7WS4 - chains H and I of the 5 polymer chains in the assembly; structure by electron microscopy, 3.70 A resolution.

[Chain H]
Molecule: 510A5 light chain
Source organism: Homo sapiens
Sequence (108 residues; numbered 1 to 108; the number before each row is that of its first residue):
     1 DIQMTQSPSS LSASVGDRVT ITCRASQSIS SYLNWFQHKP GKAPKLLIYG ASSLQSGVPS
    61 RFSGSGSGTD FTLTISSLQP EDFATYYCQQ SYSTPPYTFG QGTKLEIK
Cystine bridges: Cys23-Cys88

[Chain I]
Molecule: 510A5 heavy chain
Source organism: Homo sapiens
Sequence (123 residues; each row starts with the number of its first residue):
     1 EVQLVESGGG LVQPGRSLRL SCAASGFTFD DYAMHWVRQA PGKGLEWVSG ISWNSDSIDY
    61 ADSVKGRFTI SRDNAKNSLY LQMNSLRAED TALYYCAKDR GYEILTPASF DYWGQGTLVT
   121 VSS
Cystine bridges: Cys22-Cys96

[How chain H and chain I interact]
Pairs across the interface (24; chain H residue first):
  Tyr32(H) - Pro107(I)  hydrophobic
  Asn34(H) - Ser109(I)  hydrogen bond
  Phe36(H) - Phe110(I)
  Phe36(H) - Trp113(I)  hydrophobic
  His38(H) - Gln39(I)
  Lys42(H) - Gln115(I)
  Ala43(H) - Gly114(I)
  Ala43(H) - Gln115(I)  hydrogen bond (backbone-side chain)
  Pro44(H) - Tyr95(I)
  Pro44(H) - Trp113(I)
  Leu46(H) - Phe110(I)
  Leu46(H) - Asp111(I)
  Tyr87(H) - Gly44(I)
  Tyr87(H) - Leu45(I)  hydrophobic
  Ser91(H) - Thr106(I)
  Ser91(H) - Pro107(I)  hydrogen bond (side chain-backbone)
  Pro96(H) - Trp47(I)
  Pro96(H) - Leu105(I)  hydrophobic
  Tyr97(H) - Trp47(I)
  Tyr97(H) - Ile104(I)  hydrogen bond (side chain-backbone)
  Tyr97(H) - Leu105(I)
  Tyr97(H) - Thr106(I)  hydrogen bond (side chain-backbone)
  Tyr97(H) - Phe110(I)  hydrophobic
  Phe99(H) - Leu45(I)
Interface residues without a listed pair, chain H (19 interface residues in all): Gly41, Lys45, Tyr49, Gln55, Gly100, Gln101
Interface residues without a listed pair, chain I (22 interface residues in all): His35, Val37, Lys43, Glu46, Arg100, Ala108, Tyr112

[Summary]
Chain H and chain I form an interface of 19 and 22 residues respectively, with 5 hydrogen bonds. Polar
contacts include Asn34(H)-Ser109(I), Ala43(H)-Gln115(I) and Ser91(H)-Pro107(I).
Here chain H is 510A5 light chain and chain I is 510A5 heavy chain, both from Homo sapiens. Entry 7WS4
(Ultrapotent SARS-CoV-2 neutralizing antibodies with protective efficacy against newly emerged mutational
variants) was determined by electron microscopy together with 7WS0, 7WS1, 7WS2, 7WS3, 7WS5, 7WS6 and 4 further
entries from the same study.
